Entry 6LTS (X-ray diffraction, 3.45 A resolution); this record covers chains B and C of the 8 polymer chains in the assembly.

# Chain B
Molecule: DNA-directed RNA polymerase subunit alpha
From: Thermus thermophilus HB8
Notes: EC 2.7.7.6
UniProtKB: Q5SHR6 (RPOA_THET8); residues 1-315 here = UniProt positions 1-315
Amino-acid sequence (315 residues; row label = number of the first residue in the row):
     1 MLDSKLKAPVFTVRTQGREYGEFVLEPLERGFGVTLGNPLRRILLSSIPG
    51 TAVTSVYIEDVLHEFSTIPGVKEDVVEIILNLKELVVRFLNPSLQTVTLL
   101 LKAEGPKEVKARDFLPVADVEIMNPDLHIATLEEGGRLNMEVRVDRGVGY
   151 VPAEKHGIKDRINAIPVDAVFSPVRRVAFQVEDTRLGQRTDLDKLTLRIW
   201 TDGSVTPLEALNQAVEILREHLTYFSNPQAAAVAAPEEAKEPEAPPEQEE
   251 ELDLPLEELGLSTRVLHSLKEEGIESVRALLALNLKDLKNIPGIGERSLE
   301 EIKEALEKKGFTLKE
Not modelled in the structure: 1-6, 229-315
Ion coordination: Mg2+: Asp183, Asp193

# Chain C
Molecule: DNA-directed RNA polymerase subunit beta
From: Thermus thermophilus HB8
Notes: EC 2.7.7.6
UniProtKB: Q8RQE9 (RPOB_THET8); numbering as in UniProt (aligned over 1-1119)
Amino-acid sequence (1119 residues; numbered 1 to 1119; the number before each row is that of its first residue):
     1 MEIKRFGRIREVIPLPPLTEIQVESYRRALQADVPPEKRENVGIQAAFRE
    51 TFPIEEEDKGKGGLVLDFLEYRLGEPPFPQDECREKDLTYQAPLYARLQL
   101 IHKDTGLIKEDEVFLGHIPLMTEDGSFIINGADRVIVSQIHRSPGVYFTP
   151 DPARPGRYIASIIPLPKRGPWIDLEVEPNGVVSMKVNKRKFPLVLLLRVL
   201 GYDQETLARELGAYGELVQGLMDESVFAMRPEEALIRLFTLLRPGDPPKR
   251 DKAVAYVYGLIADPRRYDLGEAGRYKAEEKLGIRLSGRTLARFEDGEFKD
   301 EVFLPTLRYLFALTAGVPGHEVDDIDHLGNRRIRTVGELMTDQFRVGLAR
   351 LARGVRERMLMGSEDSLTPAKLVNSRPLEAAIREFFSRSQLSQFKDETNP
   401 LSSLRHKRRISALGPGGLTRERAGFDVRDVHRTHYGRICPVETPEGANIG
   451 LITSLAAYARVDELGFIRTPYRRVVGGVVTDEVVYMTATEEDRYTIAQAN
   501 TPLEGNRIAAERVVARRKGEPVIVSPEEVEFMDVSPKQVFSVNTNLIPFL
   551 EHDDANRALMGSNMQTQAVPLIRAQAPVVMTGLEERVVRDSLAALYAEED
   601 GEVAKVDGNRIVVRYEDGRLVEYPLRRFYRSNQGTALDQRPRVVVGQRVR
   651 KGDLLADGPASENGFLALGQNVLVAIMPFDGYNFEDAIVISEELLKRDFY
   701 TSIHIERYEIEARDTKLGPERITRDIPHLSEAALRDLDEEGVVRIGAEVK
   751 PGDILVGRTSFKGESEPTPEERLLRSIFGEKARDVKDTSLRVPPGEGGIV
   801 VRTVRLRRGDPGVELKPGVREVVRVYVAQKRKLQVGDKLANRHGNKGVVA
   851 KILPVEDMPHLPDGTPVDVILNPLGVPSRMNLGQILETHLGLAGYFLGQR
   901 YISPIFDGAKEPEIKELLAQAFEVYFGKRKGEGFGVDKREVEVLRRAEKL
   951 GLVTPGKTPEEQLKELFLQGKVVLYDGRTGEPIEGPIVVGQMFIMKLYHM
  1001 VEDKMHARSTGPYSLITQQPLGGKAQFGGQRFGEMEVWALEAYGAAHTLQ
  1051 EMLTLKSDDIEGRNAAYEAIIKGEDVPEPSVPESFRVLVKELQALALDVQ
  1101 TLDEKDNPVDIFEGLASKR
Not modelled in the structure: 57-63, 1119

# How chain B and chain C interact
Pairs across the interface (6):
  Arg30(B) with Glu692(C), salt bridge; Pro854(C)
  Val34(B) with Arg978(C)
  Asn38(B) with Arg978(C), hydrogen bond (side chain-backbone); Thr979(C)
  Arg42(B) with Glu981(C), salt bridge
Other interface residues (no listed pair), chain B (6 interface residues in all): Gly31, Asp183
Other interface residues (no listed pair), chain C (7 interface residues in all): Lys851, Glu856

# In short
6 residues of chain B face 7 of chain C across their interface; the contacts include 1 hydrogen bond and 2
salt bridges. Polar pairs include Arg30(B)-Glu692(C), Arg42(B)-Glu981(C) and Asn38(B)-Arg978(C). Asp183(B) and
Asp193(B) coordinate Mg2+.
Here chain B is DNA-directed RNA polymerase subunit alpha and chain C is DNA-directed RNA polymerase subunit
beta, both from Thermus thermophilus HB8. Entry 6LTS (Crystal structure of Thermus thermophilus transcription
initiation complex comprising a truncated sigma finger) was determined by X-ray diffraction together with
6KQD, 6KQE, 6KQF, 6KQG, 6KQH, 6KQL and 6 further entries from the same study.
